8F4X - chains 0 and q of the 60 polymer chains in the assembly; structure by electron microscopy, 3.01 A resolution.

[Chain 0 (and q)]
Protein: RC_I_1-H11
Source organism: synthetic construct
Notes: chain q of this document is another copy of the same molecule, construct and numbering; everything in this record applies to it too
Chain sequence (67 residues; numbered 1 to 67; the number before each row is that of its first residue):
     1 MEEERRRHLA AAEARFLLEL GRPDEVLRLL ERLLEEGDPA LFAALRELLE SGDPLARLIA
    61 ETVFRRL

[Interface between chain 0 and chain q]
Pairs across the interface - 16 pairs, chain 0 then chain q:
  R7(0) - G21(q)  hydrogen bond (side chain-backbone)
  P39(0) - D24(q)
  F42(0) - P23(q)  hydrophobic
  F42(0) - L27(q)  hydrophobic
  R46(0) - D53(q)  salt bridge
  R46(0) - L55(q)
  L49(0) - P54(q)  hydrophobic
  L49(0) - L55(q)  hydrophobic
  L49(0) - L58(q)  hydrophobic
  E61(0) - L58(q)
  F64(0) - L58(q)
  F64(0) - I59(q)  hydrophobic
  F64(0) - T62(q)
  R65(0) - R65(q)
  L67(0) - L27(q)  hydrophobic
  L67(0) - R66(q)
Other interface residues (no listed pair), chain 0 (13 interface residues in all): L45, E50, R57, A60
Other interface residues (no listed pair), chain q (13 interface residues in all): R57

[Summary]
The chain 0/chain q interface involves 13 residues from each chain, with 1 hydrogen bond and 1 salt bridge.
Among the polar pairs are R46(0)-D53(q) and R7(0)-G21(q).
Chain 0 and chain q are both RC_I_1-H11 (synthetic construct); the structure, Top-down design of protein
architectures with reinforcement learning, was determined by electron microscopy together with 8F53 and 8F54
from the same study.
